7UQC - chains B and C of the 3 polymer chains in the assembly; structure by X-ray diffraction, 2.65 A resolution.

[Chain B]
Name: Fab MS39p2w174 Heavy Chain
Organism: Homo sapiens
Notes: antibody fragment or engineered binder
Amino-acid sequence (219 residues; numbered 1 to 219; the number before each row is that of its first residue):
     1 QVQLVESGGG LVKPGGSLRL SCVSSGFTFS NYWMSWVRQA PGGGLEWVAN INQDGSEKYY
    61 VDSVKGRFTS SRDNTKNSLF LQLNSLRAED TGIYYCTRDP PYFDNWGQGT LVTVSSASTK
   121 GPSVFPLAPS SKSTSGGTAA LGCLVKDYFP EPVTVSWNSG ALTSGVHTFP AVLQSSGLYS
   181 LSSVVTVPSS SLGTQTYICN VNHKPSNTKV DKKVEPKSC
Not modelled in the structure: 219
Disulfides: C22-C96, C143-C199

[Chain C]
Name: Hepatocyte cell adhesion molecule
Organism: Homo sapiens
UniProtKB: Q14CZ8 (HECAM_HUMAN); numbering as in UniProt (aligned over 370-389)
Amino-acid sequence (20 residues; each row starts with the number of its first residue):
   370 ATGRTHSSPP RAPSSPGRSR
Modified / non-standard residues: S376 (phosphoserine; SEP); S377 (phosphoserine; SEP)
Curated features (UniProtKB/Swiss-Prot):
  - modified residue: S377 (Phosphoserine)

[Chain B / chain C interface]
Contacting residue pairs - 9 pairs, chain B then chain C:
  W33(B) with R380(C)
  N50(B) with R380(C), hydrogen bond (side chain-backbone)
  Y59(B) with R380(C); A381(C), hydrophobic; P382(C)
  D99(B) with R380(C), salt bridge
  P100(B) with R380(C), hydrogen bond (backbone-side chain)
  P101(B) with P378(C)
  Y102(B) with S376(C)
Also at the interface, not in a pair above, chain B (8 interface residues in all): E57

[Overview]
The interface between chain B and chain C involves 8 residues on one side and 5 on the other, with 2 hydrogen
bonds and 1 salt bridge. Among the polar pairs are D99(B)-R380(C), N50(B)-R380(C) and P100(B)-R380(C).
Here chain B is Fab MS39p2w174 Heavy Chain and chain C is Hepatocyte cell adhesion molecule, both from Homo
sapiens. Entry 7UQC (phospho-GlialCAM peptide AA370-389 with Fab MS39p2w174) was determined by X-ray
diffraction.
